Entry 7V74 (electron microscopy, 3.63 A resolution); this record covers chain A.

[Chain A]
Molecule: prestin
Source organism: Homo sapiens
Chain sequence (753 residues; numbered 1 to 753; the number before each row is that of its first residue):
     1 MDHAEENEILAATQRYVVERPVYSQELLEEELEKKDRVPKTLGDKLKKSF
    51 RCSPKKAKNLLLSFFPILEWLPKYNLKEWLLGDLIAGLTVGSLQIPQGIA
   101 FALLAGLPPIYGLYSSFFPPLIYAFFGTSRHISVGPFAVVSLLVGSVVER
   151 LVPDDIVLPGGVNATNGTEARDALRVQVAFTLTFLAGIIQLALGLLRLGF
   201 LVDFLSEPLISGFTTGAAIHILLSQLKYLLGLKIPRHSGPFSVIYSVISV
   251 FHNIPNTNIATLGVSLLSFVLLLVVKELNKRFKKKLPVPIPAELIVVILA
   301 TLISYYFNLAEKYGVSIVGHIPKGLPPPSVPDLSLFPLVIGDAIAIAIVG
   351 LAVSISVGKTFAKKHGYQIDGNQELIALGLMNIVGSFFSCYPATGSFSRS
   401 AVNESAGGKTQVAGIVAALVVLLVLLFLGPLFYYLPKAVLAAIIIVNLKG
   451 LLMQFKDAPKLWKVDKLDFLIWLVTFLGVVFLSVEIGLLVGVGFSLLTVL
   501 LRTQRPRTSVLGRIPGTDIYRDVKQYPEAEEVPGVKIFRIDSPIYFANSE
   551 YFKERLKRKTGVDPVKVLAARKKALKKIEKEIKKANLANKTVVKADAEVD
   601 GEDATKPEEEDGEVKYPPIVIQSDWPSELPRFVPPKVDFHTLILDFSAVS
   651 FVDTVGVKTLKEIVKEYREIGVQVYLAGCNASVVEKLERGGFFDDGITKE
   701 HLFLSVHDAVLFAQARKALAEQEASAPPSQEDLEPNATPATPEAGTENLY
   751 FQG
Disordered / not traced: 1-57, 156-165, 579-636, 723-753
Small-molecule neighbours:
  - sulfate (LBN; 1-palmitoyl-2-oleoyl-sn-glycero-3-phosphocholine), molecule 1: F184, L333, F336, F387
  - sulfate (LBN), molecule 2: L193, F200, L201, V202, I348, L351, R505, K686, R689
  - sulfate (LBN), molecule 3: L196, R197, L198
  - sulfate (LBN), molecule 4: I219, L222, L223, L452, M453, F455, K456
  - sulfate (LBN), molecule 5: I219, V243, F455, F476, V480, F481
From the paper describing this entry:
  - binding site for sulfate ion: F397

[In short]
Ligands of chain A: 5 copies of sulfate. The paper reports a binding site for sulfate ion at F397.
Chain A is prestin (Homo sapiens); the structure, Thermostabilized human prestin in complex with sulfate, was
determined by electron microscopy (same publication as 7V73).
